PDB entry 6RDO | electron microscopy, 3.10 A resolution | chains 2 and 4 of the 31 polymer chains in the assembly

[Chain 2]
Molecule: ASA-2: Polytomella F-ATP synthase associated subunit 2
From: Polytomella sp. Pringsheim 198.80
Notes: engineered mutation(s): P165F, N167S
Chain sequence (441 residues; row label = number of the first residue in the row):
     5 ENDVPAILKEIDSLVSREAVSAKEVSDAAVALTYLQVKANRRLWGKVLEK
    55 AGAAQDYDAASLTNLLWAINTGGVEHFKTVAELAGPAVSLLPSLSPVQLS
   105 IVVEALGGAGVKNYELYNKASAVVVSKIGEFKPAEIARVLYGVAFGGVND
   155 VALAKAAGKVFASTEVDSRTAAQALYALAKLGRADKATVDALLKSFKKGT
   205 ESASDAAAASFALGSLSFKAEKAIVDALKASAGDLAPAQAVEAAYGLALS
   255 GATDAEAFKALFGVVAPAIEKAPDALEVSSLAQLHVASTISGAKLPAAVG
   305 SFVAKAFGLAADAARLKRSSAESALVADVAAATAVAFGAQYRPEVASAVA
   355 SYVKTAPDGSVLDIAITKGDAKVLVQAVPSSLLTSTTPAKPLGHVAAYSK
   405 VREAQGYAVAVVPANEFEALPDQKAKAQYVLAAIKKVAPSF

[Chain 4]
Molecule: Mitochondrial ATP synthase associated protein ASA4
From: Polytomella sp. Pringsheim 198.80
UniProt: D7NIZ2 (D7NIZ2_9CHLO); residues 1-294 here = UniProt positions 1-294
Chain sequence (294 residues; row label = number of the first residue in the row):
     1 ATEPAVSKKEVLYFLSSKDAESSTAVKSYLKSLYAGAQVEATETDASELI
    51 AQLEKKYLSAQVVEPGVHNIALPLGESGSAPVKRYAAELFNLGAQAGFEC
   101 PFIEVSKKFGQETATSETVKDVLNKTKSYVSADYNAALNEVLSSVEAEIN
   151 GPVLFDGKTEGFKKFAAKAKAVAVSRGLPADTILAYCAGSANEDAADKVS
   201 KEFFTWFESAYTADAAAEVKAIEAEAASILDRHLAKPVAQIRKEQASAYA
   251 SLLKRAETAKGAKWAEKYLEDVKAVQWFDASVAEAPASGPKVAA
Not modelled in the structure: 1-4

[How chain 2 and chain 4 interact]
Residue-residue contacts (69; chain 2 residue first):
  F81(2) - E88(4)
  K82(2) - A71(4)
  K82(2) - R84(4)
  A85(2) - R84(4)
  E86(2) - P81(4)
  E86(2) - R84(4)  salt bridge
  G89(2) - A80(4)
  K116(2) - A87(4)
  K116(2) - F90(4)
  K116(2) - E208(4)
  K116(2) - Y211(4)  hydrogen bond (backbone-side chain)
  N117(2) - K83(4)
  N117(2) - E208(4)
  Y118(2) - F204(4)
  Y118(2) - E208(4)  hydrogen bond (backbone-side chain)
  E119(2) - K83(4)
  E119(2) - E208(4)  hydrogen bond (backbone-side chain)
  N122(2) - K201(4)
  N122(2) - T205(4)
  S125(2) - K201(4)  hydrogen bond
  N153(2) - D197(4)
  D154(2) - D197(4)
  D154(2) - K201(4)
  V155(2) - E193(4)
  V155(2) - D194(4)
  V155(2) - D197(4)  hydrogen bond (backbone-side chain)
  A156(2) - D197(4)
  K159(2) - E193(4)
  K159(2) - D194(4)  salt bridge
  R187(2) - E193(4)  salt bridge
  I273(2) - Y34(4)  hydrophobic
  E274(2) - Y34(4)  hydrogen bond
  P277(2) - Y34(4)  hydrophobic
  D278(2) - K27(4)  salt bridge
  D278(2) - K31(4)
  E281(2) - L15(4)
  V282(2) - L15(4)  hydrophobic
  V282(2) - L30(4)  hydrophobic
  L285(2) - L30(4)  hydrophobic
  A302(2) - Y34(4)
  V303(2) - Y34(4)
  F306(2) - L30(4)
  F306(2) - Y34(4)  hydrophobic
  K309(2) - L33(4)  hydrogen bond (side chain-backbone)
  K309(2) - A37(4)  hydrogen bond (side chain-backbone)
  L313(2) - L12(4)
  L313(2) - L15(4)
  L313(2) - Y29(4)  hydrophobic
  L313(2) - L33(4)  hydrophobic
  D316(2) - K8(4)  salt bridge
  D316(2) - L12(4)
  D316(2) - T42(4)  hydrogen bond
  A317(2) - L12(4)
  A317(2) - L15(4)  hydrophobic
  L320(2) - K9(4)
  L320(2) - L12(4)  hydrophobic
  L320(2) - Y13(4)
  K321(2) - L12(4)
  K321(2) - Y13(4)  hydrogen bond (side chain-backbone)
  K321(2) - S16(4)
  K321(2) - Q95(4)  hydrogen bond (side chain-backbone)
  S323(2) - E99(4)  hydrogen bond
  S324(2) - E99(4)  hydrogen bond
  S324(2) - K107(4)  hydrogen bond
  V357(2) - T44(4)  hydrogen bond (backbone-side chain)
  D362(2) - V39(4)
  G363(2) - T42(4)  hydrogen bond (backbone-side chain)
  V365(2) - T42(4)
  S389(2) - E193(4)
Interface residues without a listed pair, chain 2 (45 interface residues in all): A88, G151, A314, T390, T391
Interface residues without a listed pair, chain 4 (41 interface residues in all): K18, G36, Q38, E40, G97, F207

[Overview]
45 residues of chain 2 face 41 of chain 4 across their interface; the contacts include 16 hydrogen bonds and 5
salt bridges. Among the polar pairs are E86(2)-R84(4), K159(2)-D194(4) and R187(2)-E193(4).
Here chain 2 is ASA-2: Polytomella F-ATP synthase associated subunit 2 and chain 4 is Mitochondrial ATP
synthase associated protein ASA4, both from Polytomella sp. Pringsheim 198.80. Entry 6RDO (Cryo-EM structure
of Polytomella F-ATP synthase, Rotary substate 1C, composite map) was determined by electron microscopy,
deposited together with 6RD4, 6RD5, 6RD6, 6RD7, 6RD8, 6RD9 and 46 further entries.
